PDB entry 3QRJ | X-ray diffraction, 1.82 A resolution | chain A

== Chain A ==
Protein: Tyrosine-protein kinase ABL1
From: Homo sapiens
Notes: EC 2.7.10.2; fragment: Kinase domain
UniProtKB: P00519 (ABL1_HUMAN); residue numbers follow UniProt; this construct covers 229-499
Sequence (277 residues; numbered 223 to 499; the number before each row is that of its first residue):
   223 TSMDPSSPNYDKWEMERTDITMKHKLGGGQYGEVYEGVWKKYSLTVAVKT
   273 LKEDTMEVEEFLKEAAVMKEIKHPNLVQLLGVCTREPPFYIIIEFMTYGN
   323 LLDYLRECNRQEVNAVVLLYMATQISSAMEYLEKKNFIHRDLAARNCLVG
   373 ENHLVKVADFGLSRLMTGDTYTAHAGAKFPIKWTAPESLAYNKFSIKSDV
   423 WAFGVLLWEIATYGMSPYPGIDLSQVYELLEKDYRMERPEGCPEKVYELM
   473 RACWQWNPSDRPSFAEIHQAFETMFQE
Unresolved in the structure: 223-233, 274-278, 497-499
Construct notes: expression tag (223-228); engineered mutation Ile315 (Thr in P00519)
UniProt features mapped onto this chain:
  - motif: Asp381 to Trp405 (Kinase activation loop)
  - active site: Asp363 (Proton acceptor)
  - binding site (ATP): Leu248 to Val256, Lys271, Glu316 to Asn322
  - modified residue: Ser229 (Phosphoserine), Tyr253 (Phosphotyrosine), Tyr257 (Phosphotyrosine), Tyr393 (Phosphotyrosine), Tyr413 (Phosphotyrosine), Ser446 (Phosphoserine)
  - natural variant: Ala337 (A337T: In CHDSKM)
Ligand contacts: dcc-2036 (919; 4-[4-({[3-tert-butyl-1-(quinolin-6-yl)-1H-pyrazol-5-yl]carbamoyl}amino)-3-fluorophenoxy]-N-methylpyridine-2-carboxamide): Leu248, Val256, Ala269, Lys271, Glu282, Glu286, Val289, Met290, Ile293, Leu298, Val299, Ile313, Ile315, Glu316, Phe317, Met318, Thr319, Gly321, Leu354, Phe359, His361, Leu370, Val379, Ala380, Asp381, Phe382, Gly383
What the authors report for this chain:
  - binding site for dcc-2036: Glu282, Glu286, Met290, Ile315, Met318, His361, Asp381, Phe382
  - conformationally variable residues (side-chain flip): Phe382
  - contacts within the chain: Asp363-Tyr393 (hydrogen bond)

== In short ==
Chain A binds dcc-2036. UniProt lists active-site residue Asp363 and 17 ATP-binding residues. From the paper:
a binding site for dcc-2036 at Glu282, Glu286 and Met290 among others; conformational variability at Phe382.
Chain A is Tyrosine-protein kinase ABL1 (Homo sapiens); the structure, The crystal structure of human abl1
kinase domain T315I mutant in complex with DCC-2036, was determined by X-ray diffraction (same publication as
3QRI and 3QRK).
